Entry 1L9U (X-ray diffraction, 4.00 A resolution); this record covers chains C and D of the 6 polymer chains in the assembly.

Chain C:
Protein: RNA polymerase, beta subunit
From: Thermus aquaticus
Notes: EC 2.7.7.6
UniProtKB: Q9KWU7 (RPOB_THEAQ); numbering as in UniProt; present here: 1-621, 623-1119
Sequence (1118 residues; numbered 1 to 1119; 1 number in that range is skipped by the numbering (no residue carries it; nothing is unmodelled there); the number before each row is that of its first residue):
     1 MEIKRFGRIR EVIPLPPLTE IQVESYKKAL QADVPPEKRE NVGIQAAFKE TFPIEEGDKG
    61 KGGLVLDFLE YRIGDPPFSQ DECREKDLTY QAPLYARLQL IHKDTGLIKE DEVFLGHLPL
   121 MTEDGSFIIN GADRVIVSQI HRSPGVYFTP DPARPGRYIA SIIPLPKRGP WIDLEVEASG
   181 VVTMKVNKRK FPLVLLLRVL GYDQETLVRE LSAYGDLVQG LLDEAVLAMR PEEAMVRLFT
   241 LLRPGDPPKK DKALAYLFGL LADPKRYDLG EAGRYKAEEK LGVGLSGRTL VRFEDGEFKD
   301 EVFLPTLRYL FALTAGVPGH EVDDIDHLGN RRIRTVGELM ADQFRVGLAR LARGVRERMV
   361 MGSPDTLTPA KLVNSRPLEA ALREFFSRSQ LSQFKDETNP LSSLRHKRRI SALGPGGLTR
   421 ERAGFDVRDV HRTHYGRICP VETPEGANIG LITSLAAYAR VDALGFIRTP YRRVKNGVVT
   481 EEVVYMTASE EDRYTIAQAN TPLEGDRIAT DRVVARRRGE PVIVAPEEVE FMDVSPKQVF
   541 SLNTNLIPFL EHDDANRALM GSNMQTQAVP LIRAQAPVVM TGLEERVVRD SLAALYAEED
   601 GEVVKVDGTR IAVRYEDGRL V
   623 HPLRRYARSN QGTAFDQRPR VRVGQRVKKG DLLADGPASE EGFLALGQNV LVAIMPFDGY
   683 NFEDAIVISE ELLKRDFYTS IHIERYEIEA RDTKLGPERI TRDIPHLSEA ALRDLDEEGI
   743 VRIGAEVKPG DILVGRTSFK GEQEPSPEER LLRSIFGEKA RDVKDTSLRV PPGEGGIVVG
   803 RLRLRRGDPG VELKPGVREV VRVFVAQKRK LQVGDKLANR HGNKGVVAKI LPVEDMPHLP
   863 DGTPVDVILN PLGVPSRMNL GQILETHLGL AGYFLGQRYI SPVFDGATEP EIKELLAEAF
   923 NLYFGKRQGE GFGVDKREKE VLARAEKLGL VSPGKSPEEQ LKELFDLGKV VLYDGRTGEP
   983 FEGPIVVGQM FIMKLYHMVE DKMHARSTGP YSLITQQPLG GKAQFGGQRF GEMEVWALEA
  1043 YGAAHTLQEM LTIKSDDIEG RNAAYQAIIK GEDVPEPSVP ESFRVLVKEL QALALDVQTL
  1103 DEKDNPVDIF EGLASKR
Disordered / not traced: 1, 57-62, 213-219, 246-253, 292-297, 650-652, 1117-1119

Chain D:
Protein: RNA polymerase, beta-prime subunit
From: Thermus aquaticus
Notes: EC 2.7.7.6
UniProtKB: Q9KWU6 (RPOC_THEAQ); residue numbers follow UniProt; this construct covers 1-1524
Sequence (1524 residues; each row starts with the number of its first residue):
     1 MKKEVRKVRI ALASPEKIRS WSYGEVEKPE TINYRTLKPE RDGLFDERIF GPIKDYECAC
    61 GKYKRQRFEG KVCERCGVEV TRSIVRRYRM GHIELATPAA HIWFVKDVPS KIGTLLDLSA
   121 TELEQVLYFN KYIVLDPKGA VLDGVPVEKR QLLTDEEYRE LRYGKQETYP LPAGVDALVK
   181 DGEEVVKGQE LAPGVVSRMD GVALYRFPRR VRVDYLRKER AALRIPLSAW VEKEAYRPGE
   241 VLAELSEPYL FRAEESGVVE LKDLAEGHLI YLRQEEEVVA RYFLPAGMTP LVVEGEIVEV
   301 GQPLAEGKGL LRLPRHMTAK EVEAEEEGDS VHLTLFLEWT EPKDYKVAPH MNVIVPEGAK
   361 VQAGEKIVAA IDPEEEVIAE AEGVVHLHEP ASILVVKARV YPFEDDVEVT TGDRVAPGDV
   421 LADGGKVKSE IYGRVEVDLV RNVVRVVESY DIDARMGAEA IQELLKELDL EKLERELLEE
   481 MKHPSRARRA KARKRLEVVR AFLDSGNRPE WMILEAVPVL PPDLRPMVQV DGGRFATSDL
   541 NDLYRRLINR NNRLKKLLAQ GAPEIIIRNE KRMLQEAVDA VIDNGRRGSP VTNPGSERPL
   601 RSLTDILSGK QGRFRQNLLG KRVDYSGRSV IVVGPQLKLH QCGLPKRMAL ELFKPFLLKK
   661 MEEKAFAPNV KAARRMLERQ RDIKDEVWDA LEEVIHGKVV LLNRAPTLHR LGIQAFQPVL
   721 VEGQSIQLHP LVCEAFNADF DGDQMAVHVP LSSFAQAEAR IQMLSAHNLL SPASGEPLAK
   781 PSRDIILGLY YITQVRKEKK GAGMAFATPE EALAAYERGE VALNAPIVVA GRETSVGRLK
   841 FVFANPDEAL LAVAHGLLDL QDVVTVRYLG RRLETSPGRI LFARIVGEAV GDEKVAQELI
   901 QMDVPQEKNS LKDLVYQAFL RLGMEKTARL LDALKYYGFT LSTTSGITIG IDDAVIPEEK
   961 QRYLEEADRK LRQIEQAYEM GFLTDRERYD QVIQLWTETT EKVTQAVFKN FEENYPFNPL
  1021 YVMAQSGARG NPQQIRQLCG MRGLMQKPSG ETFEVPVRSS FREGLTVLEY FISSHGARKG
  1081 GADTALRTAD SGYLTRKLVD VAHEIVVREA DCGTTNYISV PLFQMDEVTR TLRLRKRSDI
  1141 ESGLYGRVLA REVEALGRRL EEGRYLSLED VHFLIKAAEA GEVREVPVRS PLTCQTRYGV
  1201 CQKCYGYDLS MARPVSIGEA VGVVAAESIG EPGTQLTMRT FHTGGVAVGT DITQGLPRVI
  1261 ELFEARRPKA KAVISEIDGV VRIEEGEDRL SVFVESEGFS KEYKLPKDAR LLVKDGDYVE
  1321 AGQPLTRGAI DPHQLLEAKG PEAVERYLVD EIQKVYRAQG VKLHDKHIEI VVRQMLKYVE
  1381 VTDPGDSRLL EGQVLEKWDV EALNERLIAE GKVPVAWKPL LMGVTKSALS TKSWLSAASF
  1441 QNTTHVLTEA AIAGKKDELI GLKENVILGR LIPAGTGSDF VRFTQVVDQR TLKAIEEARK
  1501 EAVEAKEKEA PRRPVRREQP GKGL
Disordered / not traced: 1-2, 158-452, 1241-1256, 1410-1412, 1500-1524
Residues lining bound ligands: Zn2+ (ZN): Asp55, Phe68, Glu69, Gly70, Glu74
UniProt features mapped onto this chain:
  - binding site (Zn(2+)): Cys58, Cys60, Cys73, Cys76, Cys1112, Cys1194, Cys1201, Cys1204
  - binding site (Mg(2+)): Asp739, Asp741, Asp743

How chain C and chain D interact:
Residue-residue contacts - 11 pairs, chain C then chain D:
  Ser1009(C) with Asp624(D)
  Gly1033(C) with Leu619(D); Gly620(D)
  Glu1034(C) with Leu619(D); Gly620(D)
  Ala1039(C) with Arg710(D)
  Gly1044(C) with Gly1475(D); Thr1476(D)
  Asp1098(C) with Ile10(D)
  Gln1100(C) with Arg9(D)
  Leu1102(C) with Arg9(D)
Interface residues without a listed pair, chain C (17 interface residues in all): His1006, Ala1007, Thr1010, His1047, Thr1048, Lys1056, Leu1097, Val1099, Glu1104
Interface residues without a listed pair, chain D (18 interface residues in all): Arg6, Lys7, Val8, Ala11, Lys621, Val623, Tyr625, Gly627, Arg628, Ala755

Overview:
17 residues of chain C and 18 residues of chain D are in contact. Bound to chain D: Zn2+. Curated annotation
(UniProt) lists 8 Zn2+-binding residues and 3 Mg2+-binding residues on chain D.
Chain C is RNA polymerase, beta subunit and chain D is RNA polymerase, beta-prime subunit, both from Thermus
aquaticus; the structure, Thermus aquaticus RNA polymerase holoenzyme at 4 A resolution, was determined by
X-ray diffraction.
